Entry 7P91 (electron microscopy, 2.80 A resolution); this record covers chains a and c of the 6 polymer chains in the assembly.

# Chain a
Molecule: Fe-hydrogenase, subunit alpha
Organism: Thermotoga maritima (strain ATCC 43589 / DSM 3109 / JCM 10099 / NBRC 100826 / MSB8)
Notes: EC 1.12.1.4
UniProtKB: G4FFG1 (G4FFG1_THEMA); residue numbers follow UniProt; this construct covers 1-645
Sequence (645 residues; each row starts with the number of its first residue):
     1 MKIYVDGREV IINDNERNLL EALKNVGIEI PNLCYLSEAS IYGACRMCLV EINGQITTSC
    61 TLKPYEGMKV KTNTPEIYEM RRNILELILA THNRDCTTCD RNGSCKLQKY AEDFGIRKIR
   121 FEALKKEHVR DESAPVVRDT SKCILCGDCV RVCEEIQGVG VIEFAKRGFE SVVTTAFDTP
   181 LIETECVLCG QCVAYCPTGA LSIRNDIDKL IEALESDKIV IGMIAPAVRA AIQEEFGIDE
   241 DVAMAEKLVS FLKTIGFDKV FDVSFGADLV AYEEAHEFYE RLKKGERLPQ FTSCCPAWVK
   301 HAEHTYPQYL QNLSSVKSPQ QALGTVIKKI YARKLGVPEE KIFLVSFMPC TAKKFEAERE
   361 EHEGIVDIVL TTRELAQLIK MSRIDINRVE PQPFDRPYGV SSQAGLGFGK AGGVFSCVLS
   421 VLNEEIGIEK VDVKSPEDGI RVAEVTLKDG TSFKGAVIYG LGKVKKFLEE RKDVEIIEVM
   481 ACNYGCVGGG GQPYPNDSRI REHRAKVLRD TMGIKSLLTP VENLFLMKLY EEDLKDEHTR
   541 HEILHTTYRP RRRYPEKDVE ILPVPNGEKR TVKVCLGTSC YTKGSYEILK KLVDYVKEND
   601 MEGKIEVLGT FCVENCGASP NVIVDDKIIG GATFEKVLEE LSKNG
Unresolved in the structure: 643-645
Bound ions: 2Fe-2S cluster Fe site 1: Cys34, Cys45, Cys48, Cys60; 4Fe-4S cluster Fe site 1: His92, Cys96, Cys99, Cys105; 4Fe-4S cluster Fe site 2: Cys143, Cys146, Cys149, Cys196; 4Fe-4S cluster Fe site 3: Cys153, Cys186, Cys189, Cys192; 4Fe-4S cluster Fe site 4: Cys295, Cys350, Cys482, Cys486; 2Fe-2S cluster Fe site 2: Cys575, Cys580, Cys612, Cys616
Ligand contacts:
  - 2Fe-2S cluster (FES), molecule 1: Leu20, Asn32, Cys34, Tyr42, Gly43, Ala44, Cys45, Arg46, Met47, Cys48, Thr58, Cys60
  - 2Fe-2S cluster (FES), molecule 2: Cys575, Gly577, Thr578, Ser579, Cys580, Cys612, Val613, Glu614, Asn615, Cys616, Asn621
  - 4Fe-4S cluster (SF4), molecule 1: His92, Asn93, Asp95, Cys96, Cys99, Arg101, Asn102, Cys105, Leu107, Gln108, Lys142, Thr198, Gly199
  - 4Fe-4S cluster (SF4), molecule 2: Val136, Cys153, Gln157, Val159, Val161, Ile162, Leu181, Cys186, Val187, Leu188, Cys189, Gly190, Gln191, Cys192
  - 4Fe-4S cluster (SF4), molecule 3: Cys143, Ile144, Leu145, Cys146, Gly147, Asp148, Cys149, Val173, Cys196, Pro197, Thr198, Ala200, Leu201
  - 4Fe-4S cluster (SF4), molecule 4: Cys189, Cys294, Cys295, Pro296, Ala297, Pro349, Cys350, Ala352, Lys353, Met480, Ala481, Cys482, Gly485, Cys486, Gly489

# Chain c
Molecule: Fe-hydrogenase, subunit gamma
Organism: Thermotoga maritima (strain ATCC 43589 / DSM 3109 / JCM 10099 / NBRC 100826 / MSB8)
Notes: EC 1.12.1.4
UniProtKB: Q9S5X7 (Q9S5X7_THEMA); residues -1 to 161 here correspond to UniProt positions 2-164 (UniProt number = residue number + 3)
Sequence (189 residues; numbered -27 to 161; the number before each row is that of its first residue; numbers below 1 keep their minus sign (Met-27 is residue -27)):
   -27 MASWSHPQFE KSGGGGGENL YFQGAVLALE RHFEKVEEIL KKYGYKRENL IKILLEIQEI
    33 YRYLPEDVIN YVSTAMGIPP AKIYGVATFY AQFSLKPKGK YTIMVCDGTA CHMAGSPEVL
    93 KAIEEETGLT PGNVTEDLMF SLDQVGCLGA CALAPVMVIN GEVYGNLTAD KVKEILRKIK
   153 EKERESANV
Unresolved in the structure: -27 to 3, 160-161
Construct notes: initiating methionine (-27); linker (-26 to -25, -16 to -11); expression tag (-24 to -17, -10 to -2)
Bound ions: 2Fe-2S cluster Fe: Cys78, Cys83, Cys119, Cys123
Ligand contacts: 2Fe-2S cluster (FES): Cys78, Gly80, Thr81, Ala82, Cys83, Cys119, Leu120, Gly121, Ala122, Cys123, Val128

# Interface between chain a and chain c
Contacting residue pairs (57; chain a residue first):
  Glu154(a) with Lys54(c), salt bridge
  Gly160(a) with Pro51(c); Ala53(c)
  Val161(a) with Ala53(c)
  Glu163(a) with Ala53(c); Lys54(c), salt bridge
  Phe164(a) with Gly57(c)
  Ala165(a) with Tyr56(c), hydrophobic; Thr60(c)
  Lys166(a) with Tyr56(c), hydrogen bond; Thr60(c), hydrogen bond (backbone-side chain); Phe61(c)
  Arg167(a) with Phe61(c), hydrogen bond (side chain-backbone)
  Ala176(a) with Ala53(c); Tyr56(c), hydrophobic
  Phe177(a) with Glu38(c); Ile41(c), hydrophobic; Tyr56(c); Leu67(c), hydrophobic
  Thr179(a) with Glu38(c)
  Glu185(a) with Pro52(c)
  Pro555(a) with Asp39(c)
  Glu556(a) with Asp39(c)
  Lys557(a) with Glu38(c), salt bridge
  Val559(a) with Tyr35(c); Pro69(c), hydrophobic
  Ile561(a) with Glu108(c)
  Leu562(a) with Glu108(c)
  Leu576(a) with Tyr33(c); Arg34(c); Leu110(c), hydrophobic
  Thr578(a) with Glu31(c), hydrogen bond (side chain-backbone); Ile32(c), hydrogen bond (backbone-backbone); Arg34(c)
  Tyr581(a) with Arg34(c); Lys72(c)
  Tyr586(a) with Arg34(c), hydrogen bond; Pro69(c); Lys70(c), hydrogen bond (side chain-backbone); Gly71(c); Lys72(c); Leu110(c)
  Glu587(a) with Glu155(c); Ser158(c), hydrogen bond
  Leu589(a) with Asp109(c)
  Lys590(a) with Asp109(c), salt bridge; Met111(c); Glu155(c)
  Phe611(a) with Phe5(c), hydrophobic; Tyr33(c), hydrophobic; Tyr35(c); Pro37(c), hydrophobic; Asp39(c); Val40(c), hydrophobic
  Cys612(a) with Tyr33(c), hydrophobic
  Glu614(a) with His4(c); Phe5(c)
Also at the interface, not in a pair above, chain a (38 interface residues in all): Val159, Ile162, Thr174, Thr175, Arg553, Gly577, Lys591, Val593, Lys597, Thr610
Also at the interface, not in a pair above, chain c (34 interface residues in all): Leu36, Asn42, Tyr62

# Summary
38 residues of chain a and 34 residues of chain c are in contact, with 8 hydrogen bonds and 4 salt bridges.
Among the polar pairs are Glu154(a)-Lys54(c), Glu163(a)-Lys54(c) and Lys557(a)-Glu38(c). Chain a binds 2Fe-2S
cluster and 4 copies of 4Fe-4S cluster.
Here chain a is Fe-hydrogenase, subunit alpha and chain c is Fe-hydrogenase, subunit gamma, both from
Thermotoga maritima (strain ATCC 43589 / DSM 3109 / JCM 10099 / NBRC 100826 / MSB8). Entry 7P91 (TmHydABC- T.
maritima bifurcating hydrogenase with bridge domain closed) was determined by electron microscopy, deposited
together with 7P5H, 7P8N and 7P92.
